Entry 9DCH (electron microscopy, 3.40 A resolution); this record covers chains H and J of the 13 polymer chains in the assembly.

Chain H:
Molecule: Isoform 2 of Histone-lysine N-methyltransferase EZH2
Organism: Homo sapiens
Notes: EC 2.1.1.356
Reference sequence: Q15910 (EZH2_HUMAN), isoform Q15910-2; residue numbers follow UniProt; this construct covers 2-751
Chain sequence (750 residues; numbered 2 to 751; the number before each row is that of its first residue):
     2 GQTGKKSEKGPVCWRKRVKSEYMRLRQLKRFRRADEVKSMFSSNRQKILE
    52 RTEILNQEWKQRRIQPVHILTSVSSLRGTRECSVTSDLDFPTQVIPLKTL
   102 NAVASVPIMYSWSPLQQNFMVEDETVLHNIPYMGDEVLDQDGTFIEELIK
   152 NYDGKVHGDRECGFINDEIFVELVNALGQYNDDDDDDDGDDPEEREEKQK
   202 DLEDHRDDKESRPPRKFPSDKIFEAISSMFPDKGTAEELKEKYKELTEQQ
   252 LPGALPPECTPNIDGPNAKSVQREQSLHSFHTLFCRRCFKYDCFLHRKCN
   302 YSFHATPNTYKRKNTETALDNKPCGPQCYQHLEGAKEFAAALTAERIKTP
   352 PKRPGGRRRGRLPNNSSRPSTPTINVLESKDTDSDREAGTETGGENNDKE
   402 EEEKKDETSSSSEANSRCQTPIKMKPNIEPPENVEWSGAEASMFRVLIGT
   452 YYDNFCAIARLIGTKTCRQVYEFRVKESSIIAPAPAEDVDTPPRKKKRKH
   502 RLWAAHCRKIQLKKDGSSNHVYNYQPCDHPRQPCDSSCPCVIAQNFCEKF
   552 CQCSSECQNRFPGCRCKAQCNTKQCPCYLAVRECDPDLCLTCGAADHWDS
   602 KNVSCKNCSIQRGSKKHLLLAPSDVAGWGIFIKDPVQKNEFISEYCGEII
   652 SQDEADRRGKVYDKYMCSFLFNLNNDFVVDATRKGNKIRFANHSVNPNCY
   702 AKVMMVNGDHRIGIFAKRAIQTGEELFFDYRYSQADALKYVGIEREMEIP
Unresolved in the structure: 2-21, 125-257, 308-315, 349-425, 483-520, 738-751
Disulfide bonds: Cys-325/Cys-457
Metal / ion sites: Zn2+ site 1: Cys-286, Cys-289, Cys-294, His-297; Zn2+ site 2: Cys-528, His-530, Cys-535, Cys-539; Zn2+ site 3: Cys-528, Cys-541, Cys-548, Cys-552; Zn2+ site 4: Cys-535, Cys-548, Cys-554, Cys-558; Zn2+ site 5: Cys-565, Cys-567, Cys-571, Cys-576; Zn2+ site 6: Cys-565, Cys-578, Cys-585, Cys-590; Zn2+ site 7: Cys-571, Cys-585, Cys-593, Cys-606
UniProt features mapped onto this chain:
  - region: Lys-39 to Val-68 (Interaction with EED)
  - modified residue (Phosphoserine): Ser-21, Ser-76
  - glycosylation: Ser-75 (O-linked (GlcNAc) serine)
  - cross-link: Lys-634 (Glycyl lysine isopeptide (Lys-Gly) (interchain with G-Cter in SUMO2))
  - natural variant: Pro-132 (P132S: In WVS), Tyr-133 (Y133C: In WVS), Met-134 (M134T: In WVS), Tyr-153 (deletion: In WVS), Lys-156 (K156E: In WVS), Asp-185 (D185H: Decreased histone methyltransferase activity), His-279 (H279R: In WVS), Cys-571 (C571W: Found in a patient with myelodysplastic syndrome and myelodysplastic-myeloproliferative neoplasms)
  - mutagenesis: Ser-21 (S21A: Enhances methyltransferase activity towards 'Lys-27' of histone H3 and abrogates phosphorylation by PKB/AKT1 ...), Ser-75 (S75A: Reduced protein stability)

Chain J:
Molecule: Polycomb protein EED
Organism: Homo sapiens
Reference sequence: O75530 (EED_HUMAN); residue numbers follow UniProt; this construct covers 1-441
Chain sequence (441 residues; numbered 1 to 441; the number before each row is that of its first residue):
     1 MSEREVSTAPAGTDMPAAKKQKLSSDENSNPDLSGDENDDAVSIESGTNT
    51 ERPDTPTNTPNAPGRKSWGKGKWKSKKCKYSFKCVNSLKEDHNQPLFGVQ
   101 FNWHSKEGDPLVFATVGSNRVTLYECHSQGEIRLLQSYVDADADENFYTC
   151 AWTYDSNTSHPLLAVAGSRGIIRIINPITMQCIKHYVGHGNAINELKFHP
   201 RDPNLLLSVSKDHALRLWNIQTDTLVAIFGGVEGHRDEVLSADYDLLGEK
   251 IMSCGMDHSLKLWRINSKRMMNAIKESYDYNPNKTNRPFISQKIHFPDFS
   301 TRDIHRNYVDCVRWLGDLILSKSCENAIVCWKPGKMEDDIDKIKPSESNV
   351 TILGRFDYSQCDIWYMRFSMDFWQKMLALGNQVGKLYVWDLEVEDPHKAK
   401 CTTLTHHKCGAAIRQTSFSRDSSILIAVCDDASIWRWDRLR
Unresolved in the structure: 1-76
UniProt features mapped onto this chain:
  - modified residue: Ser-2 (N-acetylserine), Ser-34 (Phosphoserine), Thr-55 (Phosphothreonine), Lys-66 (N6,N6,N6-trimethyllysine), Lys-197 (N6,N6,N6-trimethyllysine), Lys-268 (N6,N6,N6-trimethyllysine), Lys-284 (N6,N6,N6-trimethyllysine)
  - natural variant: Asn-194 (N194S: In COGIS), Arg-236 (R236G: In COGIS; R236T: In COGIS), His-258 (H258Y: In COGIS), Arg-302 (R302G: In COGIS; R302S: In COGIS)
  - mutagenesis: Phe-97 (F97A: Abolishes binding to H3K27me3), Tyr-148 (Y148A: Abolishes binding to H3K27me3), Ile-193 (I193N: Impairs interaction with EZH2), Leu-196 (L196P: Impairs interaction with EZH2), Ser-300 to Thr-301 (Impairs interaction with the matrix protein MA of HIV-1), His-305 to Tyr-308 (Impairs interaction with the matrix protein MA of HIV-1), Trp-364 (W364A: Abolishes binding to H3K27me3; W364L: Abolishes binding to H3K27me3), Tyr-365 (Y365A: Abolishes binding to H3K27me3)

Chain H / chain J interface:
Residue-residue contacts (56; chain H residue first):
  Val-38(H) / Leu-353(J)  hydrophobic
  Val-38(H) / Pro-396(J)  hydrophobic
  Met-41(H) / Met-336(J)
  Met-41(H) / Leu-353(J)  hydrophobic
  Phe-42(H) / Leu-318(J)  hydrophobic
  Phe-42(H) / Cys-330(J)  hydrophobic
  Phe-42(H) / Pro-396(J)  hydrophobic
  Asn-57(H) / Trp-373(J)
  Asn-57(H) / Arg-420(J)
  Trp-60(H) / Trp-103(J)  hydrogen bond (side chain-backbone)
  Trp-60(H) / Ser-105(J)
  Trp-60(H) / Lys-106(J)
  Trp-60(H) / Arg-420(J)
  Arg-64(H) / Lys-106(J)
  Arg-64(H) / Glu-107(J)
  Gln-66(H) / Asp-109(J)
  Gln-66(H) / Ser-159(J)
  Pro-67(H) / Asp-109(J)
  Val-68(H) / Asp-109(J)  hydrogen bond (backbone-side chain)
  His-69(H) / Glu-125(J)
  Ile-70(H) / Glu-125(J)
  Ile-70(H) / Leu-135(J)
  Leu-71(H) / Leu-135(J)
  Leu-71(H) / Gln-136(J)  hydrogen bond (backbone-side chain)
  Thr-72(H) / Leu-135(J)
  Cys-83(H) / Asp-91(J)  hydrogen bond
  Cys-83(H) / Ser-137(J)
  Val-85(H) / Leu-88(J)  hydrophobic
  Val-85(H) / Lys-89(J)
  Val-85(H) / Leu-134(J)  hydrophobic
  Thr-86(H) / Lys-89(J)
  Ser-87(H) / Ser-87(J)  hydrogen bond (side chain-backbone)
  Ser-87(H) / Leu-88(J)
  Asp-88(H) / Ser-87(J)  hydrogen bond
  Asp-88(H) / Leu-88(J)
  Asp-88(H) / Lys-89(J)  salt bridge
  Leu-89(H) / Val-85(J)
  Phe-91(H) / Asn-86(J)
  Phe-91(H) / Gly-130(J)
  Phe-91(H) / Glu-131(J)
  Gln-94(H) / Arg-133(J)
  Gln-94(H) / Leu-134(J)
  Ile-96(H) / Leu-135(J)
  Pro-97(H) / Ser-137(J)
  Leu-98(H) / Asp-91(J)
  Leu-98(H) / Ser-137(J)
  Leu-98(H) / Val-139(J)  hydrophobic
  Lys-99(H) / Ser-137(J)  hydrogen bond (backbone-backbone)
  Lys-99(H) / Tyr-138(J)
  Lys-99(H) / Val-139(J)
  Lys-99(H) / Met-180(J)
  Thr-100(H) / Val-139(J)
  Leu-101(H) / Val-139(J)  hydrogen bond (backbone-backbone)
  Ile-109(H) / Gly-190(J)
  Met-110(H) / Gly-190(J)
  Met-110(H) / Asp-212(J)
Other interface residues (no listed pair), chain H (40 interface residues in all): Lys-39, Arg-46, Leu-56, Ile-65, Ser-73, Ser-84, Asn-102, Ala-103, Ala-105, Tyr-111, Ser-112
Other interface residues (no listed pair), chain J (52 interface residues in all): Glu-90, His-104, Val-112, Arg-120, Ile-132, Asp-142, His-160, Pro-161, Ile-178, Cys-182, Val-187, His-213, Lys-293, Leu-315, Gly-316, Lys-332, Phe-372, Gln-374, Asp-395, Trp-435

In short:
Chain H and chain J form an interface of 40 and 52 residues respectively; the contacts include 8 hydrogen
bonds and 1 salt bridge. Polar pairs include Asp-88(H)/Lys-89(J), Trp-60(H)/Trp-103(J) and
Val-68(H)/Asp-109(J). UniProt lists 2 mutagenesis sites on chain H; 12 mutagenesis sites on chain J.
Here chain H is Isoform 2 of Histone-lysine N-methyltransferase EZH2 and chain J is Polycomb protein EED, both
from Homo sapiens. Entry 9DCH (Single-stranded RNA-mediated PRC2 dimer) was determined by electron microscopy.
